PDB entry 5ZAC | X-ray diffraction, 2.59 A resolution | chains A and B of the 4 polymer chains in the assembly

# Chain A (and B)
Name: Concanavalin-A
Organism: Canavalia ensiformis
Notes: chain B of this document is another copy of the same molecule, construct and numbering; everything in this record applies to it too
Reference sequence: P02866 (CONA_CANEN); the construct has insertions or renumbered stretches relative to UniProt, so the offset changes along the chain: 1-118 = UniProt 164-281; 119-237 = UniProt 30-148
Sequence (237 residues; row label = number of the first residue in the row):
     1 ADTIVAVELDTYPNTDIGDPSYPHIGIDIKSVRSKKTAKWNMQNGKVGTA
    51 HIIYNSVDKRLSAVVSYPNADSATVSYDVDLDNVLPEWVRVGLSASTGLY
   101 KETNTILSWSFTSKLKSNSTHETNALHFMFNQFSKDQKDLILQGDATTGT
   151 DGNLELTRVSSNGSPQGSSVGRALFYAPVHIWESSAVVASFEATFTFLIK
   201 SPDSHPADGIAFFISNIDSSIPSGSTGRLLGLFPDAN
Disordered / not traced: 118-121, 185-187 (chain B: 118-121, 185)
Ion coordination: Mn2+: Glu-8, Asp-10, Asp-19, His-24; Ca2+ site 1: Asp-10, Tyr-12, Asn-14, Asp-19; Ca2+ site 2 near Glu-122 (its only coordinating residue here)

# Chain A / chain B interface
Residue-residue contacts (24; chain A residue first):
  Thr-49(A) / Glu-122(B)
  His-51(A) / Lys-116(B)
  His-51(A) / Val-187(B)
  Ile-53(A) / Asn-55(B)
  Ile-53(A) / Asp-58(B)
  Asn-55(A) / Ile-53(B)
  Val-57(A) / Ser-62(B)
  Val-57(A) / Val-64(B)  hydrophobic
  Val-57(A) / Ser-76(B)
  Asp-58(A) / Arg-60(B)  salt bridge
  Asp-58(A) / Ser-62(B)  hydrogen bond
  Asp-58(A) / Ser-76(B)
  Arg-60(A) / Asp-58(B)  salt bridge
  Ser-62(A) / Val-57(B)
  Ser-62(A) / Asp-58(B)  hydrogen bond
  Val-64(A) / Val-57(B)  hydrophobic
  Val-64(A) / Val-188(B)  hydrophobic
  Ser-76(A) / Asp-58(B)  hydrogen bond
  Lys-114(A) / Glu-192(B)  salt bridge
  Lys-116(A) / His-51(B)
  Glu-122(A) / Thr-49(B)
  Val-188(A) / Val-64(B)  hydrophobic
  Glu-192(A) / Lys-114(B)  salt bridge
  Glu-192(A) / Lys-116(B)  salt bridge
Also at the interface, not in a pair above, chain A (17 interface residues in all): Ser-66, Thr-74

# Overview
Chain A and chain B form an interface of 17 and 16 residues respectively, with 3 hydrogen bonds and 5 salt
bridges. Among the polar pairs are Asp-58(A)/Arg-60(B), Lys-114(A)/Glu-192(B) and Glu-192(A)/Lys-116(B). The
Mn2+ site is built by Glu-8(A), Asp-10(A), Asp-19(A) and His-24(A).
Chain A and chain B are both Concanavalin-A (Canavalia ensiformis); the structure, Crystal structure of
ConA-R2M, was determined by X-ray diffraction.
